PDB entry 9IY8 | electron microscopy, 3.01 A resolution | chains R and A of the 5 polymer chains in the assembly

[Chain R]
Molecule: G-protein coupled receptor 55
From: Homo sapiens
UniProtKB: Q9Y2T6 (GPR55_HUMAN); residues 2-319 here = UniProt positions 2-319
Chain sequence (318 residues; row label = number of the first residue in the row):
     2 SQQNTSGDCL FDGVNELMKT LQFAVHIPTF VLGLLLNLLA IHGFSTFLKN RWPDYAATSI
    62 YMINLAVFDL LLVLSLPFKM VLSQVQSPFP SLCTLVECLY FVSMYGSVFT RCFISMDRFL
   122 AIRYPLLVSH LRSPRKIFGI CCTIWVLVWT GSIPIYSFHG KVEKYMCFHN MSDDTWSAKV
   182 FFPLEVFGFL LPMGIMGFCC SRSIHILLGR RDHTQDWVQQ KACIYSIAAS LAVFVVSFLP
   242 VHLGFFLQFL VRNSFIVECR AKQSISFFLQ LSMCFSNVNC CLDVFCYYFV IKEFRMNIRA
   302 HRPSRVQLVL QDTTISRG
Not modelled in the structure: 2-8, 303-319
Sequence notes: conflict Arg-112 (Ile in Q9Y2T6)
Cystine bridges: Cys-10/Cys-260, Cys-94/Cys-168
Curated features (UniProtKB/Swiss-Prot):
  - glycosylation (N-linked (GlcNAc...) asparagine): Asn-5, Asn-171

[Chain A]
Molecule: Guanine nucleotide-binding protein subunit alpha-13
From: Homo sapiens
Chain sequence (230 residues; numbered 16 to 377; 132 numbers in that range are skipped by the numbering (no residue carries them; nothing is unmodelled there); the number before each row is that of its first residue):
    16 MGSTLSAEDK AAAERSKEID KCLSREKTYV KRLVKILLLG ADNSGKSTFL KQMRII
   194 HGGSGGSGGT KGIHEYDFEI KNVPFKMVDV GGQRSERKRW FECFDSVTSI LFLVDSSDF
   263 NRLTESLNDF ETIVNNRVFS NVSIILFLNK TDLLEEKVQI VSIKDYFLEF EGDPHCLRDV
   323 QKFLVECFRN KRRDQQQKPL YHHFTTAINT ENARLIFRDV KDTILHDNLK QLMLQ
Not modelled in the structure: 16-18, 194-204

[Chain R / chain A interface]
Pairs across the interface (65; chain R residue first):
  Phe-45(R) with Met-375(A), hydrophobic
  Asp-55(R) with Gln-373(A)
  Tyr-56(R) with Lys-372(A); Met-375(A), hydrophobic
  Thr-59(R) with Gln-373(A), hydrogen bond (side chain-backbone); Leu-374(A); Met-375(A)
  Ser-60(R) with Met-375(A)
  Tyr-62(R) with Leu-374(A)
  Met-63(R) with Met-375(A), hydrophobic
  Asp-118(R) with Leu-374(A)
  Arg-119(R) with Leu-374(A); Leu-376(A)
  Ala-122(R) with Asn-370(A), hydrogen bond (backbone-side chain); Leu-374(A), hydrophobic
  Ile-123(R) with Leu-367(A); Leu-371(A), hydrophobic
  Pro-126(R) with Lys-363(A); Ile-366(A); Leu-367(A); Asn-370(A), hydrogen bond (backbone-side chain)
  Leu-127(R) with Val-216(A), hydrophobic; Phe-359(A), hydrophobic; Ile-366(A), hydrophobic
  Val-129(R) with Asn-370(A)
  Ser-130(R) with Lys-46(A), hydrogen bond (backbone-side chain); Ile-366(A); Asn-370(A)
  His-131(R) with Lys-46(A); Arg-47(A)
  Arg-133(R) with Gln-373(A); Leu-374(A)
  Leu-208(R) with Leu-367(A), hydrophobic; Leu-371(A), hydrophobic
  Arg-211(R) with Asp-364(A), salt bridge; Leu-367(A)
  His-214(R) with Arg-360(A); Asp-364(A), salt bridge
  Thr-215(R) with Pro-341(A); Leu-342(A); Tyr-343(A); Asp-364(A)
  Gln-216(R) with Arg-331(A)
  Asp-217(R) with Arg-331(A), salt bridge; Arg-334(A), salt bridge; Pro-341(A); Leu-342(A)
  Gln-220(R) with Gln-337(A), hydrogen bond (side chain-backbone); Gln-339(A); His-368(A), hydrogen bond; Gln-377(A), hydrogen bond (backbone-side chain)
  Gln-221(R) with His-368(A), hydrogen bond; Leu-371(A); Gln-377(A), hydrogen bond
  Ala-223(R) with Leu-376(A); Gln-377(A)
  Cys-224(R) with Leu-371(A), hydrophobic; Leu-376(A); Gln-377(A)
  Ser-227(R) with Leu-376(A)
  Ile-228(R) with Leu-376(A), hydrophobic
  Val-291(R) with Gln-377(A)
  Ile-292(R) with Met-375(A); Gln-377(A)
  Lys-293(R) with Gln-377(A), hydrogen bond (backbone-backbone)
Other interface residues (no listed pair), chain R (35 interface residues in all): Phe-48, Tyr-125, Ile-207
Other interface residues (no listed pair), chain A (28 interface residues in all): Val-327, Lys-340, His-344

[In short]
The interface between chain R and chain A involves 35 residues on one side and 28 on the other, with 10
hydrogen bonds and 4 salt bridges. Polar contacts include Arg-211(R)/Asp-364(A), His-214(R)/Asp-364(A) and
Asp-217(R)/Arg-331(A).
Here chain R is G-protein coupled receptor 55 and chain A is Guanine nucleotide-binding protein subunit
alpha-13, both from Homo sapiens. Entry 9IY8 (Cryo-EM structure of apo-GPR55-G13 complex) was determined by
electron microscopy.
